Entry 3GI5 (X-ray diffraction, 1.80 A resolution); this record covers chains A and B.

[Chain A (and B)]
Molecule: Protease
From: Human immunodeficiency virus 1
Notes: chain B of this document is another copy of the same molecule, construct and numbering; everything in this record applies to it too
Reference sequence: O38732 (O38732_9HIV1); residue numbers follow UniProt; this construct covers 1-99
Sequence (99 residues; each row starts with the number of its first residue):
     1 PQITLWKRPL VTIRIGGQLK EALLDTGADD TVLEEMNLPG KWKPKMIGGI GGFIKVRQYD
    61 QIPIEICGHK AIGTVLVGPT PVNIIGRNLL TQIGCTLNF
Sequence notes: engineered mutation Lys7 (Gln in O38732)
Ligand contacts: K62 ((5S)-3-(3-Acetylphenyl)-N-[(1S,2R)-3-[(1,3-benzodioxol-5-ylsulfonyl)(2-methylpropyl)amino]-2-hydroxy-1-(phenylmethyl)pr opyl]-2-oxo-5-oxazolidinecarboxamide): Leu23, Asp25, Gly27, Ala28, Asp29, Gly48, Gly49, Ile50, Phe53, Pro81, Val82, Ile84
What the authors report for this chain:
  - catalytic residues: Asp25 (citing earlier work)
  - binding site for K62: Asp25, Gly27, Ala28, Asp29, Asp30, Gly48, Ile50

[How chain A and chain B interact]
Contacting residue pairs (94):
  Pro1(A) - Leu97(B)
  Pro1(A) - Asn98(B)
  Pro1(A) - Phe99(B)  hydrogen bond (backbone-backbone)
  Gln2(A) - Thr96(B)  hydrogen bond
  Gln2(A) - Leu97(B)
  Gln2(A) - Asn98(B)  hydrogen bond
  Ile3(A) - Thr96(B)
  Ile3(A) - Leu97(B)  hydrogen bond (backbone-backbone)
  Ile3(A) - Phe99(B)  hydrophobic
  Leu5(A) - Thr26(B)
  Leu5(A) - Arg87(B)  hydrogen bond (backbone-side chain)
  Leu5(A) - Leu90(B)  hydrophobic
  Leu5(A) - Thr91(B)
  Leu5(A) - Cys95(B)
  Trp6(A) - Arg87(B)
  Trp6(A) - Thr91(B)
  Lys7(A) - Arg87(B)
  Arg8(A) - Asp29(B)  salt bridge
  Arg8(A) - Arg87(B)
  Pro9(A) - Thr26(B)
  Pro9(A) - Arg87(B)
  Pro9(A) - Leu97(B)  hydrophobic
  Leu23(A) - Gly27(B)
  Leu24(A) - Thr26(B)  hydrogen bond (backbone-side chain)
  Leu24(A) - Gly27(B)
  Asp25(A) - Asp25(B)
  Asp25(A) - Thr26(B)
  Asp25(A) - Gly27(B)
  Thr26(A) - Leu5(B)
  Thr26(A) - Pro9(B)
  Thr26(A) - Leu24(B)  hydrogen bond (side chain-backbone)
  Thr26(A) - Asp25(B)
  Thr26(A) - Thr26(B)  hydrogen bond (side chain-backbone)
  Thr26(A) - Leu97(B)
  Gly27(A) - Asp25(B)  hydrogen bond (backbone-side chain)
  Asp29(A) - Arg8(B)  salt bridge
  Gly48(A) - Ile50(B)
  Gly49(A) - Ile50(B)
  Ile50(A) - Gly49(B)
  Ile50(A) - Ile50(B)  hydrogen bond (backbone-backbone)
  Ile50(A) - Ile54(B)
  Gly51(A) - Ile50(B)  hydrogen bond (backbone-backbone)
  Gly51(A) - Gly51(B)
  Gly51(A) - Gly52(B)
  Gly52(A) - Ile50(B)
  Gly52(A) - Gly51(B)
  Ile54(A) - Ile50(B)  hydrophobic
  Ile54(A) - Gly51(B)
  Cys67(A) - Phe99(B)  hydrophobic
  His69(A) - Phe99(B)
  Pro81(A) - Gly49(B)
  Pro81(A) - Ile50(B)
  Ile84(A) - Ile50(B)  hydrophobic
  Arg87(A) - Leu5(B)  hydrogen bond (side chain-backbone)
  Arg87(A) - Trp6(B)  hydrogen bond (side chain-backbone)
  Arg87(A) - Lys7(B)
  Arg87(A) - Arg8(B)
  Leu90(A) - Leu5(B)  hydrophobic
  Thr91(A) - Leu5(B)
  Thr91(A) - Trp6(B)
  Ile93(A) - Phe99(B)
  Gly94(A) - Asn98(B)
  Gly94(A) - Phe99(B)
  Cys95(A) - Leu5(B)
  Cys95(A) - Leu97(B)  hydrophobic
  Cys95(A) - Asn98(B)
  Cys95(A) - Phe99(B)  hydrophobic
  Thr96(A) - Gln2(B)
  Thr96(A) - Ile3(B)
  Thr96(A) - Thr4(B)
  Thr96(A) - Thr96(B)
  Thr96(A) - Leu97(B)
  Thr96(A) - Asn98(B)  hydrogen bond (backbone-backbone)
  Leu97(A) - Gln2(B)
  Leu97(A) - Ile3(B)  hydrogen bond (backbone-backbone)
  Leu97(A) - Pro9(B)  hydrophobic
  Leu97(A) - Leu24(B)
  Leu97(A) - Thr26(B)
  Leu97(A) - Cys95(B)  hydrophobic
  Leu97(A) - Thr96(B)
  Leu97(A) - Leu97(B)  hydrophobic
  Asn98(A) - Pro1(B)
  Asn98(A) - Gln2(B)  hydrogen bond
  Asn98(A) - Gly94(B)
  Asn98(A) - Cys95(B)
  Asn98(A) - Thr96(B)  hydrogen bond (backbone-backbone)
  Asn98(A) - Asn98(B)  hydrogen bond
  Phe99(A) - Pro1(B)  hydrogen bond (backbone-backbone)
  Phe99(A) - Ile3(B)  hydrophobic
  Phe99(A) - Leu24(B)  hydrophobic
  Phe99(A) - His69(B)
  Phe99(A) - Ile93(B)
  Phe99(A) - Gly94(B)
  Phe99(A) - Cys95(B)  hydrophobic
Other interface residues (no listed pair), chain A (40 interface residues in all): Thr4, Val32, Ile47, Phe53, Ile66, Thr80
Other interface residues (no listed pair), chain B (38 interface residues in all): Leu23, Val32, Ile47, Gly48, Phe53, Cys67, Thr80, Ile84

[In short]
40 residues of chain A face 38 of chain B across their interface; the contacts include 19 hydrogen bonds and 2
salt bridges. Polar pairs include Arg8(A)-Asp29(B), Gln2(A)-Thr96(B) and Gln2(A)-Asn98(B). Chain A binds
compound K62. From the paper: the catalytic residue Asp25(A); a binding site for K62 at Asp25(A), Gly27(A) and
Ala28(A) among others.
Chain A and chain B are both Protease (Human immunodeficiency virus 1); the structure, Crystal structure of
protease inhibitor, KB62 in complex with wild type HIV-1 protease, was determined by X-ray diffraction
together with 3GI4 and 3GI6 from the same study.
